8WNS - chains A and B; structure by electron microscopy, 3.42 A resolution.

# Chain A
Protein: Amino acid transporter heavy chain SLC3A2
Organism: Homo sapiens
UniProt: P08195 (4F2_HUMAN), isoform P08195-5; numbering as in UniProt (aligned over 1-631)
Chain sequence (631 residues; each row starts with the number of its first residue):
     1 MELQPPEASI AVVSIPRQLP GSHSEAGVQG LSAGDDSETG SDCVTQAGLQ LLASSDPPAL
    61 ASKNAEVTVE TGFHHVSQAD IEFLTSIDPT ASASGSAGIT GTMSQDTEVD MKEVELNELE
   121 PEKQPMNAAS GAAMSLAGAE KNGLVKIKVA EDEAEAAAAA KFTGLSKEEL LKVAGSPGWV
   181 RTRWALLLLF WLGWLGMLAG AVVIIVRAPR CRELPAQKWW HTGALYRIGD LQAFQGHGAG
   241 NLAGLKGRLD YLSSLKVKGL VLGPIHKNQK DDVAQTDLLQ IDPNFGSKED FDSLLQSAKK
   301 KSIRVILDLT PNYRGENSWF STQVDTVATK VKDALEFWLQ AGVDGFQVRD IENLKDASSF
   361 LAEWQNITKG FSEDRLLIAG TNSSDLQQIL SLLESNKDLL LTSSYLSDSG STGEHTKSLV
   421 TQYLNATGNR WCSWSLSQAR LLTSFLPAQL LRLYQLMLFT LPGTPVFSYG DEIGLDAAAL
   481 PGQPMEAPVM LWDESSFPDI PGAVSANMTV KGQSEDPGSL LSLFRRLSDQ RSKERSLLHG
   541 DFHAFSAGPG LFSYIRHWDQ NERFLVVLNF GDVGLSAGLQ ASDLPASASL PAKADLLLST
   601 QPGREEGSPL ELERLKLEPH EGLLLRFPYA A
Unresolved in the structure: 1-162, 631
Glycans and other covalent adducts: N-acetylglucosamine (NAG) linked to N366, N382, N425, N507
Curated features (UniProtKB/Swiss-Prot):
  - modified residue: M1 (N-acetylmethionine)

# Chain B
Protein: Asc-type amino acid transporter 1
Organism: Homo sapiens
UniProt: Q9NS82 (AAA1_HUMAN); residue numbers follow UniProt; this construct covers 1-523
Chain sequence (523 residues; each row starts with the number of its first residue):
     1 MAGHTQQPSG RGNPRPAPSP SPVPGTVPGA SERVALKKEI GLLSACTIII GNIIGSGIFI
    61 SPKGVLEHSG SVGLALFVWV LGGGVTALGS LCYAELGVAI PKSGGDYAYV TEIFGGLAGF
   121 LLLWSAVLIM YPTSLAVISM TFSNYVLQPV FPNCIPPTTA SRVLSMACLM LLTWVNSSSV
   181 RWATRIQDMF TGGKLLALSL IIGVGLLQIF QGHFEELRPS NAFAFWMTPS VGHLALAFLQ
   241 GSFAFSGWNF LNYVTEEMVD ARKNLPRAIF ISIPLVTFVY TFTNIAYFTA MSPQELLSSN
   301 AVAVTFGEKL LGYFSWVMPV SVALSTFGGI NGYLFTYSRL CFSGAREGHL PSLLAMIHVR
   361 HCTPIPALLV CCGATAVIML VGDTYTLINY VSFINYLCYG VTILGLLLLR WRRPALHRPI
   421 KVNLLIPVAY LVFWAFLLVF SFISEPMVCG VGVIIILTGV PIFFLGVFWR SKPKCVHRLT
   481 ESMTHWGQEL CFVVYPQDAP EEEENGPCPP SLLPATDKPS KPQ
Unresolved in the structure: 1-41, 498-523

# Interface between chain A and chain B
Contacting residue pairs - 34 pairs, chain A then chain B:
  T163(A) - S352(B)
  G164(A) - T484(B)
  L165(A) - Y495(B)  hydrophobic
  E168(A) - V359(B)
  E168(A) - V494(B)
  L171(A) - Q488(B)
  L171(A) - F492(B)
  L171(A) - V493(B)
  L171(A) - V494(B)  hydrophobic
  K172(A) - V359(B)
  K172(A) - F492(B)
  W179(A) - E489(B)
  W179(A) - L490(B)  hydrophobic
  R183(A) - E489(B)  hydrogen bond (side chain-backbone)
  R183(A) - L490(B)  hydrogen bond (side chain-backbone)
  R183(A) - F492(B)
  F190(A) - W174(B)
  W191(A) - W174(B)  hydrophobic
  W194(A) - A167(B)  hydrogen bond (side chain-backbone)
  W194(A) - M170(B)
  W194(A) - L171(B)  hydrophobic
  M197(A) - V163(B)
  M197(A) - M166(B)  hydrophobic
  L198(A) - A167(B)  hydrophobic
  A201(A) - V163(B)  hydrophobic
  I204(A) - A160(B)  hydrophobic
  I205(A) - L147(B)  hydrophobic
  I205(A) - F151(B)  hydrophobic
  A208(A) - F151(B)  hydrophobic
  R210(A) - V150(B)  hydrogen bond (side chain-backbone)
  C211(A) - N153(B)  hydrogen bond (side chain-backbone)
  C211(A) - C154(B)  disulfide
  L214(A) - N153(B)
  R535(A) - N153(B)  hydrogen bond
Other interface residues (no listed pair), chain A (25 interface residues in all): S166, L187, P209, Q560
Other interface residues (no listed pair), chain B (29 interface residues in all): P152, P157, L164, M356, H485, W486, C491
Cross-chain cystine bridges: C211(A)-C154(B)
Interface features reported in the paper:
  - residue pairs: R535(A)-N153(B) (hydrogen bond), C154(B)-C211(A) (covalent link)

# Summary
The interface between chain A and chain B involves 25 residues on one side and 29 on the other, with 1
disulfide bond and 6 hydrogen bonds. Polar contacts include R183(A)-E489(B), R183(A)-L490(B) and
W194(A)-A167(B). The paper describes a hydrogen bond between R535(A) and N153(B); a contact between C154(B)
and C211(A).
Chain A is Amino acid transporter heavy chain SLC3A2 and chain B is Asc-type amino acid transporter 1, both
from Homo sapiens; the structure, Cryo EM map of SLC7A10 in the apo state, was determined by electron
microscopy, deposited together with 8WNT and 8WNY.
